Entry 7FOQ (X-ray diffraction, 1.74 A resolution); this record covers chains A and B.

== Chain A ==
Molecule: Pre-mRNA-splicing factor 8
Organism: Saccharomyces cerevisiae S288C
UniProtKB: P33334 (PRP8_YEAST); residues 1836-2090 here = UniProt positions 1836-2090
Amino-acid sequence (258 residues; each row starts with the number of its first residue):
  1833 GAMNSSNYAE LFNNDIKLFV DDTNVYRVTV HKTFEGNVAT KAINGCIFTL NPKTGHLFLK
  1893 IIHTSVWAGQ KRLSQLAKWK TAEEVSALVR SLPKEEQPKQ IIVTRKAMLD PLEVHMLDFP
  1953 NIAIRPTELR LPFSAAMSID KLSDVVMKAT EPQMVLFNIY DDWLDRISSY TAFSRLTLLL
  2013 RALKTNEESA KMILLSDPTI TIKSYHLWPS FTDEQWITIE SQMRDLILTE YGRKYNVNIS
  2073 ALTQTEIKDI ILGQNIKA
Unresolved in the structure: 2070-2090
Differences from the reference sequence: expression tag (1833-1835)
Residues lining bound ligands: W4R (methyl N-[(2,6-dichlorophenyl)acetyl]-N-methylglycinate): His1888, Phe1890, Leu1924, Glu1928, Leu1988, Phe1989, Asn1990

== Chain B ==
Molecule: A1 cistron-splicing factor AAR2
Organism: Saccharomyces cerevisiae S288C
UniProtKB: P32357 (AAR2_YEAST); aligned to UniProt positions 1-317 over residues 1-317
Amino-acid sequence (308 residues; numbered -3 to 317; 13 numbers in that range are skipped by the numbering (no residue carries them; nothing is unmodelled there); the number before each row is that of its first residue; numbers below 1 keep their minus sign (Gly-3 is residue -3)):
    -3 GAMAMNTVPF TSAPIEVTIG IDQYSFNVKE NQPFHGIKDI PIGHVHVIHF QHADNSSMRY
    57 GYWFDCRMGN FYIQYDPKDG LYKMMEERDG AKFENIVHNF KERQMMVSYP KIDEDDTWYN
   117 LTEFVQMDKI RKIVRKDENQ FSYVDSSMTT VQENEL
   166 SSSSSDPAHS LNYTVINFKS REAIRPGHEM EDFLDKSYYL NTVMLQGIFK NSSNYFGELQ
   226 FAFLNAMFFG NYGSSLQWHA MIELICSSAT VPKHMLDKLD EILYYQIKTL PEQYSDILLN
   286 ERVWNICLYS SFQKNSLHNT EKIMENKYPE LL
Unresolved in the structure: -3 to 0, 166-169
Differences from the reference sequence: expression tag (-3 to 0); conflict Ser166 (Leu153 in P32357), Ser167 (Lys154 in P32357), Ser170 (Asp in P32357)
Swiss-Prot annotation at these positions:
  - region: Leu261 to Ile282 (Leucine-zipper)
  - modified residue: Ser253 (Phosphoserine), Thr274 (Phosphothreonine)

== How chain A and chain B interact ==
Residue-residue contacts - 18 pairs, chain A then chain B:
  Gln1907(A) with Met195(B); Leu199(B)
  Leu1908(A) with Met195(B), hydrophobic
  Trp1911(A) with Glu194(B); Met195(B), hydrophobic; Phe198(B), hydrophobic
  Asp1942(A) with Lys184(B), salt bridge; Phe198(B)
  Glu1945(A) with Lys184(B), salt bridge
  Val1946(A) with Lys184(B); Ile189(B), hydrophobic; Glu194(B); Phe198(B), hydrophobic
  His1947(A) with Glu194(B), salt bridge
  Leu1949(A) with Lys184(B); Ser185(B); Arg186(B)
  Asp1950(A) with Arg186(B), salt bridge

== Summary ==
9 residues of chain A and 8 residues of chain B are in contact; the contacts include 4 salt bridges. Among the
polar pairs are Asp1942(A)-Lys184(B), Glu1945(A)-Lys184(B) and His1947(A)-Glu194(B). Chain A binds compound
W4R.
Here chain A is Pre-mRNA-splicing factor 8 and chain B is A1 cistron-splicing factor AAR2, both from
Saccharomyces cerevisiae S288C. Entry 7FOQ (PanDDA analysis group deposition -- Aar2/RNaseH in complex with
fragment P08C10 from the F2X-Universal Library) was determined by X-ray diffraction (same publication as 5ST0,
5ST1, 5ST2, 5ST3, 5ST4, 5ST5 and 248 further entries).
